PDB entry 8TVX | electron microscopy, 3.70 A resolution | chains A and R of the 15 polymer chains in the assembly

== Chain A ==
Molecule: DNA-directed RNA polymerase II subunit RPB1
Organism: Saccharomyces cerevisiae
Notes: EC 2.7.7.6
Reference sequence: P04050 (RPB1_YEAST); residues 1-1733 here = UniProt positions 1-1733
Chain sequence (1733 residues; numbered 1 to 1733; the number before each row is that of its first residue):
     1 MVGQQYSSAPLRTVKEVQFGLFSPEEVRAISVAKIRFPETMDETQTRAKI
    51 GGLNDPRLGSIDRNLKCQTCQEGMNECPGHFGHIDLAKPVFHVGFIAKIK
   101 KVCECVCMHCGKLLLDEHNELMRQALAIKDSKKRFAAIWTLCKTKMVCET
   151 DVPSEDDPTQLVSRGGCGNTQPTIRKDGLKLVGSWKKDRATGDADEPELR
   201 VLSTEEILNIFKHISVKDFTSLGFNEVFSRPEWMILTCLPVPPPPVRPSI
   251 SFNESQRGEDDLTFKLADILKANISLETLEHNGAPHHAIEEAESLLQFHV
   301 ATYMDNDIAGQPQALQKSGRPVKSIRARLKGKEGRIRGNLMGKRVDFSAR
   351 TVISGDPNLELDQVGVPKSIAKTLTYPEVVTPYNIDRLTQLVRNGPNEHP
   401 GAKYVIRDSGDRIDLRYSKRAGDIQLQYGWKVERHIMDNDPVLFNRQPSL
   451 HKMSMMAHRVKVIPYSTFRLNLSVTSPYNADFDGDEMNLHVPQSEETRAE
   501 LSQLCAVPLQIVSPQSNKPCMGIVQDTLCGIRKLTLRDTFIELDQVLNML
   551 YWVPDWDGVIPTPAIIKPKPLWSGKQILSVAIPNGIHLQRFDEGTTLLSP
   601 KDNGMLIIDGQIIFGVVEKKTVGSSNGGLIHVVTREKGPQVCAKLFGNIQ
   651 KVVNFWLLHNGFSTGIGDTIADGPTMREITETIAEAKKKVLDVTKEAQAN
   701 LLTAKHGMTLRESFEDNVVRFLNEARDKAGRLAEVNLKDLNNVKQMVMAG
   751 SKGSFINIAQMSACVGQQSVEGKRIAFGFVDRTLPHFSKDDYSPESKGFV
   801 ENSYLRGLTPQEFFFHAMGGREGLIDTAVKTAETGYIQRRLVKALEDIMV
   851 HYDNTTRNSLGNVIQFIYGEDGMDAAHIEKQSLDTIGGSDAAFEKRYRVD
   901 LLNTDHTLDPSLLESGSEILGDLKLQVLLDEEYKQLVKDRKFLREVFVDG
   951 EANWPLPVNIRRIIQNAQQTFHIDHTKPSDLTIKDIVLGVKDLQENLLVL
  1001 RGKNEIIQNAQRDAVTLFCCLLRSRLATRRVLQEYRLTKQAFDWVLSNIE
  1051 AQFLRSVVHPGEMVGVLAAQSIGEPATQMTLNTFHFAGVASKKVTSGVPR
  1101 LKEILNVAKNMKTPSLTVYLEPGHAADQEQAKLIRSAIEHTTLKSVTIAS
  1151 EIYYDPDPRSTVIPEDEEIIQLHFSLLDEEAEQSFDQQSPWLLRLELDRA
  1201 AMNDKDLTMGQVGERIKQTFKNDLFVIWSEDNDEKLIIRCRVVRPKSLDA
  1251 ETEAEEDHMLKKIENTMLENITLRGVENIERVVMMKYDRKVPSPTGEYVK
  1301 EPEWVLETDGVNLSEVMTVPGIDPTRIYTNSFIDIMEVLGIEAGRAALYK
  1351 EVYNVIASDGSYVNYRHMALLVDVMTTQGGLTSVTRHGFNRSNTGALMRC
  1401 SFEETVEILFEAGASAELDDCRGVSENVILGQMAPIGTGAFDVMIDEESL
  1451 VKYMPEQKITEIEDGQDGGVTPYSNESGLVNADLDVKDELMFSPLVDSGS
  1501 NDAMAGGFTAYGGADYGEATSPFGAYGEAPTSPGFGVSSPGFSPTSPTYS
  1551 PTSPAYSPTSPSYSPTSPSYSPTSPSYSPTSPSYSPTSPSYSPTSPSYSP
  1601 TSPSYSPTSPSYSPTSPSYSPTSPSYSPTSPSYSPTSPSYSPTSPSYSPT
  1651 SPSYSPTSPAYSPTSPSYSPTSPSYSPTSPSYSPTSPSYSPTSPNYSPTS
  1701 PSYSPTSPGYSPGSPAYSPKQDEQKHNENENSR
Disordered / not traced: 1-7, 42-44, 188-198, 1079-1096, 1158-1187, 1221-1224, 1243-1256, 1455-1733
Ion coordination: Zn2+ site 1: Cys77, Pro78, His80; Zn2+ site 2: Cys148, Cys167; Mg2+: Asp483, Asp485
Swiss-Prot annotation at these positions:
  - region: Pro248 to Asp260 (Lid loop), Asn306 to Lys323 (Rudder loop), Pro810 to Glu822 (Bridging helix)
  - binding site (Zn(2+)): Cys67, Cys70, Cys77, His80, Cys107, Cys110, Cys148, Cys167
  - binding site (Mg(2+)): Asp481, Asp483, Asp485
  - modified residue: Thr1471 (Phosphothreonine)
  - cross-link (Glycyl lysine isopeptide (Lys-Gly)): Lys695 (interchain with G-Cter in ubiquitin), Lys1246 (interchain with G-Cter in ubiquitin), Lys1350 (interchain with G-Cter in ubiquitin)
  - natural variant: Ser1653 to Pro1659 (deletion: In strain: A364A)
  - mutagenesis: Lys1246 (K1246R: Impairs ubiquitination during transcription stress)

== Chain R ==
Molecule: 10-nt RNA strand
Sequence (10 nucleotides; row label = number of the first residue in the row):
     1 AUCGAGAGGA

== Interface between chain A and chain R ==
Contacting residue pairs (7):
  Phe252(A) with A1(R), base contact; U2(R), sugar contact
  Arg350(A) with G9(R), base contact
  Arg446(A) with A10(R), hydrogen bond to the phosphate
  Gly484(A) with A10(R), sugar contact
  Asp485(A) with A10(R), phosphate contact
  Glu486(A) with A10(R), hydrogen bond to the sugar
Other interface residues (no listed pair), chain A (8 interface residues in all): Gln447, Asp483

== Overview ==
Chain A and chain R form an interface of 8 and 4 residues respectively; the contacts include 2 hydrogen bonds.
Polar pairs include Glu486(A)-A10(R) and Arg446(A)-A10(R). Curated annotation (UniProt) lists 8 Zn2+-binding
residues, 3 Mg2+-binding residues and one mutagenesis site on chain A.
Chain A is DNA-directed RNA polymerase II subunit RPB1 (Saccharomyces cerevisiae) and chain R is a 10-nt RNA
strand; the structure, Cryo-EM structure of CPD-stalled Pol II (Conformation 2), was determined by electron
microscopy, deposited together with 8TUG, 8TVP, 8TVQ, 8TVS, 8TVV, 8TVW and 8TVY.
